Entry 4MMS (X-ray diffraction, 2.40 A resolution); this record covers chains A and B of the 6 polymer chains in the assembly.

# Chain A
Molecule: Fusion glycoprotein F2
Organism: Human respiratory syncytial virus A2
UniProt: P03420 (FUS_HRSVA); residue numbers follow UniProt; this construct covers 26-107
Chain sequence (82 residues; row label = number of the first residue in the row):
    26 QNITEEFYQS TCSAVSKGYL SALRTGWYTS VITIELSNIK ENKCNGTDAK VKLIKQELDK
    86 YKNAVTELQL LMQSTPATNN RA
Disordered / not traced: 26
Sequence notes: engineered mutation Ala-102 (Pro in P03420)
Curated features (UniProtKB/Swiss-Prot):
  - glycosylation (N-linked (GlcNAc...) asparagine): Asn-27, Asn-70
  - natural variant: Ala-102 (P102A: In strain: Cold-passage attenuated; this construct carries the variant)
  - mutagenesis: Cys-37 (C37S: Impairs translation or folding of the F protein), Cys-69 (C69S: Impairs translation or folding of the F protein)
Reported in the primary citation:
  - conformationally variable residues (order/disorder transition): Ala-107
  - binding site for sulfate ion: Arg-106
  - mutagenesis - K87F/V90L: decreased expression

# Chain B
Molecule: Fusion glycoprotein F1 fused with Fibritin trimerization domain
Organism: Human respiratory syncytial virus A2
UniProt: chimeric construct of P03420, P10104: residues 137-513 from P03420 (FUS_HRSVA) positions 137-513 (same numbers); residues 518-544 from P10104 positions 458-484 (UniProt number = residue number - 60)
Chain sequence (414 residues; row label = number of the first residue in the row):
   137 FLGFLLGVGS AIASGVAVSK VLHLEGEVNK IKSALLSTNK AVVSLSNGVS VLTFKVLDLK
   197 NYIDKQLLPI LNKQSCSISN IETVIEFQQK NNRLLEITRE FSVNAGVTTP VSTYMLTNSE
   257 LLSLINDMPI TNDQKKLMSN NVQIVRQQSY SIMSIIKEEV LAYVVQLPLY GVIDTPCWKL
   317 HTSPLCTTNT KEGSNICLTR TDRGWYCDNA GSVSFFPQAE TCKVQSNRVF CDTMNSLTLP
   377 SEVNLCNVDI FNPKYDCKIM TSKTDVSSSV ITSLGAIVSC YGKTKCTASN KNRGIIKTFS
   437 NGCDYVSNKG VDTVSVGNTL YYVNKQEGKS LYVKGEPIIN FYDPLVFPSD EFDASISQVN
   497 EKINQSLAFI RKSDELLSAI GGYIPEAPRD GQAYVRKDGE WVLLSTFLGG LVPR
Disordered / not traced: 507-550
Sequence notes: engineered mutation Phe-190 (Ser in P03420), Leu-207 (Val in P03420), Val-379 (Ile in P03420), Val-447 (Met in P03420); linker (514-517); variant Leu-539 (Phe479 in P10104); expression tag (545-550)
Disulfides: Cys-313/Cys-343, Cys-322/Cys-333, Cys-358/Cys-367, Cys-382/Cys-393, Cys-416/Cys-422
Curated features (UniProtKB/Swiss-Prot):
  - region: Phe-137 to Val-157 (Fusion peptide)
  - glycosylation: Asn-500 (N-linked (GlcNAc...) asparagine)
Reported in the primary citation:
  - conformationally variable residues (helix shift): Pro-205
  - mutagenesis - S190F/V207L, F488W: increased stability
  - mutagenesis - V178N, V185E, S403C/T420C, I506K: unchanged stability

# How chain A and chain B interact
Inter-chain disulfides: Cys-37(A)/Cys-439(B), Cys-69(A)/Cys-212(B)
Residue-residue contacts (221):
  Ile-28(A) with Leu-410(B); Gln-462(B); Gly-464(B); Lys-465(B)
  Thr-29(A) with Leu-410(B); Lys-465(B)
  Glu-30(A) with Thr-408(B), hydrogen bond; Ser-409(B), hydrogen bond (side chain-backbone); Leu-410(B), hydrogen bond (side chain-backbone); Gly-411(B); Tyr-441(B), hydrogen bond; Lys-465(B), hydrogen bond (backbone-backbone); Ser-466(B); Leu-467(B), hydrogen bond (backbone-backbone)
  Glu-31(A) with Leu-467(B)
  Phe-32(A) with Asp-440(B); Tyr-441(B), hydrophobic; Leu-467(B), hydrogen bond (backbone-backbone); Tyr-468(B), hydrophobic; Val-469(B), hydrogen bond (backbone-backbone)
  Tyr-33(A) with Asn-383(B); Val-469(B)
  Gln-34(A) with Tyr-468(B); Val-469(B), hydrogen bond (backbone-backbone); Lys-470(B); Gly-471(B), hydrogen bond (side chain-backbone)
  Ser-35(A) with Leu-321(B); Gly-471(B); Glu-472(B); Pro-473(B); Ile-474(B), hydrogen bond (backbone-backbone)
  Thr-36(A) with Arg-336(B); Ile-386(B)
  Cys-37(A) with Thr-318(B); Ser-319(B), hydrogen bond (side chain-backbone); Pro-320(B); Leu-321(B), hydrophobic; Ile-413(B), hydrophobic; Ser-415(B); Cys-439(B), disulfide
  Ser-38(A) with Leu-316(B); His-317(B); Arg-336(B), hydrogen bond; Ile-413(B)
  Ala-39(A) with Lys-315(B); Leu-316(B); His-317(B), hydrogen bond (backbone-backbone); Ile-413(B), hydrophobic
  Val-40(A) with Trp-314(B); Lys-315(B); Leu-316(B), hydrophobic; Asn-383(B)
  Ser-41(A) with Trp-314(B); Lys-315(B), hydrogen bond (backbone-backbone); His-317(B); Ser-409(B), hydrogen bond
  Gly-43(A) with Cys-313(B)
  Tyr-44(A) with Thr-311(B); Pro-312(B); Cys-313(B), hydrogen bond (backbone-backbone); Trp-341(B), hydrophobic; Ser-362(B); Asn-363(B); Val-365(B), hydrophobic; Ser-409(B), hydrogen bond
  Leu-45(A) with Asp-310(B); Thr-311(B); Asn-363(B), hydrogen bond (backbone-backbone); Arg-364(B); Val-365(B), hydrogen bond (backbone-backbone)
  Ser-46(A) with Val-308(B); Ile-309(B); Asp-310(B), hydrogen bond (backbone-backbone); Thr-311(B), hydrogen bond; Cys-313(B); Arg-364(B), hydrogen bond (backbone-side chain); Val-365(B)
  Ala-47(A) with Tyr-306(B); Val-308(B); Arg-364(B); Val-365(B), hydrogen bond (backbone-backbone); Phe-366(B); Cys-367(B), hydrogen bond (backbone-backbone)
  Leu-48(A) with Tyr-306(B); Gly-307(B); Val-308(B), hydrogen bond (backbone-backbone); Asn-345(B); Phe-352(B), hydrophobic; Cys-367(B)
  Arg-49(A) with Pro-304(B); Leu-305(B); Tyr-306(B); Cys-367(B), hydrogen bond (backbone-backbone); Asp-368(B), salt bridge; Thr-369(B), hydrogen bond (backbone-side chain); Met-370(B)
  Thr-50(A) with Leu-305(B), hydrogen bond (backbone-backbone); Gly-307(B), hydrogen bond (side chain-backbone); Val-308(B); Thr-369(B)
  Gly-51(A) with Leu-305(B), hydrogen bond (backbone-backbone)
  Trp-52(A) with Ala-147(B); Ser-150(B); Gln-284(B); Tyr-286(B), hydrophobic; Gln-302(B); Leu-303(B); Pro-304(B); Leu-305(B)
  Tyr-53(A) with Leu-188(B), hydrogen bond (side chain-backbone); Val-301(B); Gln-302(B); Leu-303(B), hydrogen bond (backbone-backbone); Leu-305(B)
  Thr-54(A) with Ser-150(B); Gly-151(B); Val-154(B); Val-187(B); Val-301(B)
  Ser-55(A) with Leu-188(B); Leu-260(B); Tyr-299(B); Val-300(B); Val-301(B), hydrogen bond (backbone-backbone)
  Val-56(A) with Val-187(B), hydrophobic; Leu-188(B), hydrogen bond (backbone-backbone); Thr-189(B); Phe-190(B), hydrogen bond (backbone-backbone); Tyr-299(B)
  Ile-57(A) with Phe-190(B); Val-192(B), hydrophobic; Leu-252(B), hydrophobic; Leu-297(B); Ala-298(B); Tyr-299(B), hydrogen bond (backbone-backbone); Val-301(B), hydrophobic
  Thr-58(A) with Ile-167(B); Leu-171(B); Phe-190(B), hydrogen bond (backbone-backbone); Lys-191(B); Val-192(B), hydrogen bond (backbone-backbone); Leu-297(B)
  Ile-59(A) with Val-192(B), hydrophobic; Leu-193(B); Ile-233(B), hydrophobic; Val-296(B); Leu-297(B), hydrogen bond (backbone-backbone)
  Glu-60(A) with Lys-191(B), salt bridge; Leu-193(B), hydrogen bond (backbone-backbone); Asp-194(B); Leu-195(B), hydrogen bond (backbone-backbone); Lys-196(B), hydrogen bond (backbone-backbone); Glu-295(B)
  Leu-61(A) with Leu-195(B), hydrophobic; Lys-196(B); Leu-230(B), hydrophobic; Ile-292(B), hydrophobic; Glu-295(B), hydrogen bond (backbone-backbone); Leu-297(B), hydrophobic
  Ser-62(A) with Lys-196(B); Ile-199(B); Asp-200(B)
  Asn-63(A) with Glu-295(B)
  Ile-64(A) with Leu-204(B), hydrophobic
  Asn-67(A) with Leu-207(B)
  Cys-69(A) with Gln-210(B), hydrogen bond (side chain-backbone); Ser-211(B); Cys-212(B), disulfide
  Asn-70(A) with Gln-210(B), hydrogen bond (backbone-backbone)
  Gly-71(A) with Cys-212(B)
  Lys-75(A) with Ile-214(B); Asn-216(B); Ile-217(B); Val-220(B)
  Val-76(A) with Cys-212(B), hydrophobic; Ser-213(B); Ile-214(B)
  Leu-78(A) with Val-220(B), hydrophobic
  Ile-79(A) with Ile-214(B), hydrophobic; Val-220(B), hydrophobic
  Lys-80(A) with Cys-212(B), hydrogen bond
  Glu-82(A) with Phe-223(B); Gln-224(B); Asn-227(B), hydrogen bond; Leu-231(B)
  Leu-83(A) with Leu-207(B), hydrophobic; Phe-223(B), hydrophobic
  Lys-85(A) with Leu-231(B)
  Tyr-86(A) with Ile-199(B), hydrophobic; Asn-227(B); Leu-230(B), hydrophobic
  Ala-89(A) with Leu-231(B), hydrophobic; Thr-234(B)
  Val-90(A) with Ile-292(B), hydrophobic
  Glu-92(A) with Thr-234(B); Ser-238(B)
  Leu-93(A) with Leu-230(B), hydrophobic; Thr-234(B); Met-289(B); Ile-292(B); Leu-297(B), hydrophobic
  Gln-94(A) with Ile-292(B)
  Leu-96(A) with Phe-237(B), hydrophobic; Met-289(B), hydrophobic
  Met-97(A) with His-159(B), hydrogen bond (backbone-side chain); Ser-290(B); Ile-291(B), hydrophobic; Ile-292(B), hydrogen bond (side chain-backbone)
  Thr-100(A) with Lys-156(B)
  Pro-101(A) with Val-152(B), hydrophobic; Val-243(B), hydrophobic; Ile-288(B), hydrophobic
  Ala-102(A) with Ile-148(B); Asn-240(B); Ala-241(B), hydrogen bond (backbone-backbone); Val-243(B)
  Asn-105(A) with Ser-146(B)
  Arg-106(A) with Leu-142(B); Gly-143(B), hydrogen bond (side chain-backbone); Val-144(B)
  Ala-107(A) with Val-144(B)
Other interface residues (no listed pair), chain A (66 interface residues in all): Lys-42, Lys-68, Asp-73, Thr-103
Other interface residues (no listed pair), chain B (138 interface residues in all): Phe-140, Gly-145, Leu-158, Ser-186, Leu-203, Lys-209, Ser-215, Thr-219, Gly-242, Met-251, Met-264, Pro-265, Leu-273, Lys-293, Cys-343, Ser-350, Val-360, Glu-463

# Summary
The interface between chain A and chain B involves 66 residues on one side and 138 on the other, with 2
disulfide bonds, 52 hydrogen bonds and 2 salt bridges. Among the polar pairs are Arg-49(A)/Asp-368(B),
Glu-60(A)/Lys-191(B) and Glu-30(A)/Thr-408(B). The paper reports a binding site for sulfate ion at Arg-106(A);
S190F/V207L and F488W of chain B increase stability; 7 substitutions were tested in all.
Here chain A is Fusion glycoprotein F2 and chain B is Fusion glycoprotein F1 fused with Fibritin trimerization
domain, both from Human respiratory syncytial virus A2. Entry 4MMS (Crystal Structure of Prefusion-stabilized
RSV F Variant Cav1 at pH 5.5) was determined by X-ray diffraction (same publication as 4MMQ, 4MMR, 4MMT, 4MMU
and 4MMV).
